Entry 6J6H (electron microscopy, 3.60 A resolution); this record covers chains T and E of the 41 polymer chains in the assembly.

[Chain T]
Protein: Pre-mRNA-splicing factor BUD31
From: Saccharomyces cerevisiae (strain ATCC 204508 / S288c)
UniProtKB: P25337 (BUD31_YEAST); residue numbers follow UniProt; this construct covers 1-157
Amino-acid sequence (157 residues; numbered 1 to 157; the number before each row is that of its first residue):
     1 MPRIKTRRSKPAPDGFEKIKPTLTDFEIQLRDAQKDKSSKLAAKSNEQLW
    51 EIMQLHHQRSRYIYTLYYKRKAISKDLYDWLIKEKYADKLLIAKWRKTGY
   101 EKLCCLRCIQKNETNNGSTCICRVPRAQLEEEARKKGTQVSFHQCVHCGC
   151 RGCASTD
Bound ions: Zn2+ site 1: Cys104, Cys105, Cys108, Cys148; Zn2+ site 2: Cys104, Cys122, Cys150, Cys153; Zn2+ site 3: Cys108, Cys120, Cys122, Cys145

[Chain E]
Molecule: U6 snRNA
From: Saccharomyces cerevisiae S288c
Sequence (112 nucleotides; each row starts with the number of its first residue):
     1 GUUCGCGAAGUAACCCUUCGUGGACAUUUGGUCAAUUUGAAACAAUACAG
    51 AGAUGAUCAGCAGUUCCCCUGCAUAAGGAUGAACCGUUUUACAAAGAGAU
   101 UUAUUUCGUUUU
Disordered / not traced: 104-112
Bound ions: Mg2+ site 1: C61, G77; Mg2+ site 2: G78, U80; Mg2+ site 3 near U80 (its only coordinating residue here); Mg2+ site 4 near G81 (its only coordinating residue here)
From the paper describing this entry:
  - Mg2+ coordination: G78, U80

[How chain T and chain E interact]
Contacting residue pairs - 38 pairs, chain T then chain E:
  Lys40(T) - A35(E)  sugar contact
  Leu41(T) - A35(E)  phosphate contact
  Ala42(T) - A35(E)  hydrogen bond to the phosphate
  Thr98(T) - G1(E)  hydrogen bond to the base
  Thr98(T) - C25(E)  hydrogen bond to the sugar
  Gly99(T) - C25(E)  hydrogen bond to the sugar
  Gly99(T) - A26(E)  sugar contact
  Tyr100(T) - A26(E)  sugar contact
  Glu101(T) - G1(E)  sugar contact
  Glu101(T) - U2(E)  sugar contact
  Lys102(T) - G1(E)  salt bridge to the phosphate
  Thr114(T) - U29(E)  phosphate contact
  Thr114(T) - G30(E)  phosphate contact
  Asn115(T) - G30(E)  hydrogen bond to the phosphate
  Asn115(T) - G31(E)  hydrogen bond to the phosphate
  Asn116(T) - U29(E)  phosphate contact
  Ser118(T) - U28(E)  phosphate contact
  Thr119(T) - U27(E)  sugar contact
  Thr119(T) - U28(E)  hydrogen bond to the phosphate
  Thr119(T) - U29(E)  sugar contact
  Cys120(T) - U29(E)  sugar contact
  Ile121(T) - U28(E)  sugar contact
  Ile121(T) - U29(E)  hydrogen bond to the sugar
  Arg123(T) - A26(E)  hydrogen bond to the sugar
  Val124(T) - U27(E)  base contact
  Val124(T) - U28(E)  sugar contact
  Pro125(T) - U27(E)  base contact
  Gln128(T) - U27(E)  base contact
  Gln128(T) - U28(E)  base contact
  Leu129(T) - U28(E)  base contact
  Glu132(T) - U28(E)  base contact
  Phe142(T) - U29(E)  base contact
  Cys145(T) - U29(E)  base contact
  Val146(T) - U29(E)  hydrogen bond to the base
  Val146(T) - G30(E)  sugar contact
  His147(T) - U29(E)  hydrogen bond to the sugar
  Ser155(T) - G1(E)  base contact
  Thr156(T) - G1(E)  base contact
Also at the interface, not in a pair above, chain T (28 interface residues in all): Glu113

[Summary]
The interface between chain T and chain E involves 28 residues on one side and 10 on the other, with 11
hydrogen bonds and 1 salt bridge. Polar contacts include Thr98(T)-G1(E), Val146(T)-U29(E) and Thr98(T)-C25(E).
The Zn2+ site 1 is built by Cys104(T), Cys105(T), Cys108(T) and Cys148(T). From the paper: Mg2+ coordination
by G78(E) and U80(E).
Here chain T is Pre-mRNA-splicing factor BUD31 (Saccharomyces cerevisiae (strain ATCC 204508 / S288c)) and
chain E is U6 snRNA (Saccharomyces cerevisiae S288c). Entry 6J6H (Cryo-EM structure of the yeast B*-a1 complex
at an average resolution of 3.6 angstrom) was determined by electron microscopy (same publication as 6J6G,
6J6N and 6J6Q).
